Entry 7PBN (electron microscopy, 3.20 A resolution); this record covers chains E and F of the 10 polymer chains in the assembly.

# Chain E (and F)
Protein: Holliday junction ATP-dependent DNA helicase RuvB
Source organism: Streptococcus thermophilus
Notes: EC 3.6.4.12; chain F of this document is another copy of the same molecule, construct and numbering; everything in this record applies to it too
UniProt: A0A2U2MES7 (A0A2U2MES7_STRTR); numbering as in UniProt (aligned over 19-333)
Chain sequence (315 residues; numbered 19 to 333; the number before each row is that of its first residue):
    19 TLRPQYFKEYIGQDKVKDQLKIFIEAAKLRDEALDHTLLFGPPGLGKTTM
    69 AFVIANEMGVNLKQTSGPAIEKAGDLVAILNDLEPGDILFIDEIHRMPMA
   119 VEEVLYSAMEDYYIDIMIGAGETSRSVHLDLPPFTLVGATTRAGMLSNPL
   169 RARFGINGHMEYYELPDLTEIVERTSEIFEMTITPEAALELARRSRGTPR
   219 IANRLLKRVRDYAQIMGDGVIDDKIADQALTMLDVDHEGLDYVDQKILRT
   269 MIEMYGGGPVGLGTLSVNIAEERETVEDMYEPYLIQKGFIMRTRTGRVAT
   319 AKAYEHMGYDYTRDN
Unresolved in the structure: 331-333
Ligand contacts: ADP (adenosine-5'-diphosphate): L20, R21, P22, Y28, I29, P60, P61, G62, L63, G64, K65, T66, T67, Y181, R192, P217, R218

# Chain E / chain F interface
Residue-residue contacts (27):
  Q37(E) with M250(F)
  F41(E) with R226(F)
  E43(E) with I233(F)
  A44(E) with D229(F); I233(F), hydrophobic
  L47(E) with I233(F), hydrophobic
  R48(E) with R228(F); D229(F), salt bridge; Q232(F), hydrogen bond
  D53(E) with R226(F), salt bridge
  F58(E) with Y260(F)
  M117(E) with P86(F); A87(F), hydrophobic
  E121(E) with A87(F)
  E128(E) with R21(F), salt bridge
  G139(E) with N99(F)
  S142(E) with D100(F), hydrogen bond
  G162(E) with E290(F)
  N166(E) with E111(F)
  A170(E) with R218(F)
  G173(E) with R226(F), hydrogen bond (backbone-side chain)
  I174(E) with R226(F)
  M309(E) with M272(F); Y273(F), hydrophobic
  R310(E) with V285(F); N286(F)
  R312(E) with T282(F)
Also at the interface, not in a pair above, chain E (23 interface residues in all): I40, E50
Also at the interface, not in a pair above, chain F (23 interface residues in all): R222, Y230, L251

# Summary
The chain E/chain F interface involves 23 residues from each chain, with 3 hydrogen bonds and 3 salt bridges.
Polar pairs include R48(E)-D229(F), D53(E)-R226(F) and E128(E)-R21(F). Ligands of chain E: ADP.
Both chains are Holliday junction ATP-dependent DNA helicase RuvB (Streptococcus thermophilus). Entry 7PBN
(RuvAB branch migration motor complexed to the Holliday junction - RuvB AAA+ state s3 [t2 dataset]) was
determined by electron microscopy (same publication as 7PBL, 7PBM, 7PBO, 7PBP, 7PBQ, 7PBR and 3 further
entries).
